2VS8 - chains A and B of the 5 polymer chains in the assembly; structure by X-ray diffraction, 2.10 A resolution.

# Chain A
Molecule: Homing endonuclease I-dmoi
From: Desulfurococcus mobilis
Notes: EC 3.1.-.-
UniProtKB: P21505 (DMO1_DESMO); residues 2-188 here = UniProt positions 2-188
Chain sequence (200 residues; row label = number of the first residue in the row; numbering starts at 0):
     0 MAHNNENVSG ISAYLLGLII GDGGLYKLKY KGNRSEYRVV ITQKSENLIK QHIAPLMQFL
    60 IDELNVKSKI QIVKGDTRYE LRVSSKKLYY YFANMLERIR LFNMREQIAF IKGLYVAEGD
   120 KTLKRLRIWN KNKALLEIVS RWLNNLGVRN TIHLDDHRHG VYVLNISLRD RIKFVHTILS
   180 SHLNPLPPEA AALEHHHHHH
Not modelled in the structure: 0-4, 188-199
Curated features (UniProtKB/Swiss-Prot):
  - active site: Asp21, Glu117
Metal / ion sites: Mn2+ site 1: Gly20, Glu117 (shared with 1 residue of chain C; 1 residue of chain D); Mn2+ site 2: Asp21, Ala116 (shared with DA14(B) of chain B; 1 residue of chain E)
What the authors report for this chain:
  - Mn2+ coordination: Gly20, Asp21, Ala116, Glu117
  - catalytic residues: Asp21, Glu117
  - binding site for the 14-nt DNA strand (chain B): Arg157
  - mutagenesis - I52F/L95Q, I52F/A92T/F101C: increased catalytic activity on 37  degC (citing earlier work)
  - specificity-determining residues: Arg33, Glu35

# Chain B
Molecule: 14-nt DNA strand
Sequence (14 nucleotides; each row starts with the number of its first residue):
     1 GCCTTGCCGG GTAA
Metal / ion sites: Mn2+: DA14 (shared with Asp21(A), Ala116(A) of chain A; 1 residue of chain E)

# Chain A / chain B interface
Pairs across the interface (24):
  Asp21(A) - DA14(B)  phosphate contact
  Thr41(A) - DA14(B)  sugar contact
  Gln42(A) - DA14(B)  phosphate contact
  Lys43(A) - DA13(B)  salt bridge to the phosphate
  Lys43(A) - DA14(B)  hydrogen bond to the phosphate
  Thr76(A) - DA13(B)  base contact
  Thr76(A) - DA14(B)  hydrogen bond to the base
  Arg77(A) - DA14(B)  base contact
  Arg124(A) - DT5(B)  base contact
  Arg124(A) - DG6(B)  hydrogen bond to the base
  Arg124(A) - DC7(B)  base contact
  Thr150(A) - DG6(B)  hydrogen bond to the phosphate
  His152(A) - DG6(B)  salt bridge to the phosphate
  His152(A) - DC7(B)  salt bridge to the phosphate
  Asp154(A) - DC7(B)  base contact
  Asp154(A) - DC8(B)  hydrogen bond to the base
  Arg157(A) - DG9(B)  hydrogen bond to the base
  Arg157(A) - DG10(B)  hydrogen bond to the base
  Arg157(A) - DG11(B)  base contact
  Asn164(A) - DT5(B)  sugar contact
  Asn164(A) - DG6(B)  phosphate contact
  Ser166(A) - DT5(B)  hydrogen bond to the phosphate
  Leu167(A) - DT4(B)  phosphate contact
  Leu167(A) - DT5(B)  hydrogen bond to the phosphate
Interface residues without a listed pair, chain A (21 interface residues in all): Ala116, Arg126, Leu153, His156, His158, Ile165, Arg168

# Overview
21 residues of chain A and 10 residues of chain B are in contact, with 9 hydrogen bonds and 3 salt bridges.
Among the polar pairs are Thr76(A)-DA14(B), Arg124(A)-DG6(B) and Asp154(A)-DC8(B). The paper reports catalytic
residues Asp21(A) and Glu117(A); I52F/L95Q and I52F/A92T/F101C of chain A increase catalytic activity on 37
degC.
Here chain A is Homing endonuclease I-dmoi (Desulfurococcus mobilis) and chain B is a 14-nt DNA strand. Entry
2VS8 (The crystal structure of I-DmoI in complex with DNA and Mn) was determined by X-ray diffraction together
with 2VS7 from the same study.
